PDB entry 6CG0 | electron microscopy, 3.17 A resolution | chains A and F of the 11 polymer chains in the assembly

Chain A:
Molecule: V(D)J recombination-activating protein 1
Organism: Mus musculus
Notes: EC 3.1.-.-, 2.3.2.27
UniProt: P15919 (RAG1_MOUSE); residues 265-1039 here = UniProt positions 265-1039
Sequence (775 residues; row label = number of the first residue in the row):
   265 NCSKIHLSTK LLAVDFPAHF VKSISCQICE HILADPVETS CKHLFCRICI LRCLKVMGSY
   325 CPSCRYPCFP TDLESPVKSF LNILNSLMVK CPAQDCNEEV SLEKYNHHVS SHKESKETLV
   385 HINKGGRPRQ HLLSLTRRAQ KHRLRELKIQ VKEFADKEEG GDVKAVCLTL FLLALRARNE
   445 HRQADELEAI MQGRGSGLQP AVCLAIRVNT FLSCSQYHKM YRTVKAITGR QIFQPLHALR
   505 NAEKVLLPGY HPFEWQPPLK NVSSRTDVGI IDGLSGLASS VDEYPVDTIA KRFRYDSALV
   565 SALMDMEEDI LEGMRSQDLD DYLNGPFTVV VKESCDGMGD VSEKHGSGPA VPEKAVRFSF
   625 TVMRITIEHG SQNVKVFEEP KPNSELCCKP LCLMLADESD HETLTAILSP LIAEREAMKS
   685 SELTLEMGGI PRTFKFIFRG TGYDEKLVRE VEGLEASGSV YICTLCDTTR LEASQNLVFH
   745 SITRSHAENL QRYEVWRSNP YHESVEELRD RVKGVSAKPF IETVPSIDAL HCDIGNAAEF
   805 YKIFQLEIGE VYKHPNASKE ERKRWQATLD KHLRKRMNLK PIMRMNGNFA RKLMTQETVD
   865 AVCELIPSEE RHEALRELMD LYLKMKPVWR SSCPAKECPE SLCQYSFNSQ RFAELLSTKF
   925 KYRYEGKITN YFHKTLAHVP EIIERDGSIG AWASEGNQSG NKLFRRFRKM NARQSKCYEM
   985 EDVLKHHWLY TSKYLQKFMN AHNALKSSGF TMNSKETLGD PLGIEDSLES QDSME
Disordered / not traced: 265-394, 1009-1039
Construct notes: conflict Gln962 (Glu in P15919)
UniProt features mapped onto this chain:
  - zinc finger: Cys290 to Arg329 (RING-type), Leu351 to Lys380 (RAG1-type)
  - DNA-binding region: Gly389 to Gln456 (NBD)
  - binding site (Zn(2+)): Cys266, His270, Cys290, Cys293, His295, Cys305, His307, Cys310, Cys313, Cys325, Cys328, Cys355, Cys360, His372, His376
  - binding site (a divalent metal cation): Asp600, Asp708
  - site: Trp893 (Essential for DNA hairpin formation, participates in base-stacking interactions near the cleavage site)
  - mutagenesis: His307 (H307A: Displays lower E3 ligase activity and affects the joining step of V(D)J recombination), Cys325 (C325G: Loss of E3 ligase activity and affects the joining step of V(D)J recombination), Arg391 (R391A: Defects in converting nicked products to hairpins; R391L: Impairs DNA-binding and hairpin formation while maintaining some nicking activity), Arg393 (R393A: Impairs DNA-binding and hairpin formation while maintaining some nicking activity), Arg401 (R401A: Allows robust hairpin activity), Arg402 (R402A: Defects in converting nicked products to hairpins), Lys405 (K405A: Reduced hairpin activity), His406 (H406A: Allows robust hairpin activity), Arg407 (R407A: Impairs DNA-binding and reduces hairpin formation without affecting nicking activity), Asn443 (N443A: Impairs DNA-binding; when associated with A-445), His445 (H445A: Impairs DNA-binding; when associated with A-443), Asp546 (D546A: Loss of DNA-binding), 21 further mutagenesis entries in UniProt
Ion coordination: Ca2+: Asp600, Gly601 (shared with DT31(F) of chain F); Zn2+: Cys727, Cys730, His937, His942
What the authors report for this chain:
  - catalytic residues: Asp600, Asp708 (citing earlier work)

Chain F:
Molecule: 46-nt DNA strand
Sequence (46 nucleotides; row label = number of the first residue in the row):
     1 CGGGTTTTTG TTAAGGGCTG TATCACTGTG TAAGACAGGC CAGATC
Ion coordination: Ca2+: DT31 (shared with Asp600(A), Gly601(A) of chain A)

Interface between chain A and chain F:
Residue-residue contacts (31; chain A residue first):
  Asn443(A) - DG17(F)  hydrogen bond to the phosphate
  Asn443(A) - DC18(F)  hydrogen bond to the sugar
  Asp600(A) - DT31(F)  phosphate contact
  Lys618(A) - DA32(F)  phosphate contact
  Lys618(A) - DA33(F)  salt bridge to the phosphate
  Ala720(A) - DG34(F)  phosphate contact
  Ala720(A) - DA35(F)  sugar contact
  Gly722(A) - DG34(F)  base contact
  Gly722(A) - DA35(F)  sugar contact
  Gly722(A) - DC36(F)  sugar contact
  Ser723(A) - DA35(F)  phosphate contact
  Ser723(A) - DC36(F)  phosphate contact
  Arg773(A) - DC36(F)  salt bridge to the phosphate
  Leu794(A) - DG30(F)  base contact
  His795(A) - DT31(F)  salt bridge to the phosphate
  Ile798(A) - DG30(F)  base contact
  Arg848(A) - DG30(F)  sugar contact
  Arg848(A) - DT31(F)  salt bridge to the phosphate
  Asn850(A) - DT29(F)  base contact
  Gly851(A) - DG30(F)  base contact
  Asn852(A) - DG28(F)  hydrogen bond to the base
  Asn852(A) - DT29(F)  base contact
  Arg855(A) - DG30(F)  hydrogen bond to the base
  Glu959(A) - DG30(F)  hydrogen bond to the base
  Gln962(A) - DT29(F)  sugar contact
  Gln962(A) - DG30(F)  hydrogen bond to the sugar
  Ser963(A) - DT29(F)  base contact
  Ser963(A) - DG30(F)  base contact
  Lys966(A) - DG28(F)  hydrogen bond to the base
  Lys966(A) - DT29(F)  phosphate contact
  Arg969(A) - DG30(F)  salt bridge to the phosphate
Interface residues without a listed pair, chain A (23 interface residues in all): Gly603, Val724, Asn965

Summary:
23 residues of chain A and 11 residues of chain F are in contact, with 7 hydrogen bonds and 5 salt bridges.
Polar contacts include Asn852(A)-DG28(F), Arg855(A)-DG30(F) and Glu959(A)-DG30(F). The paper reports catalytic
residues Asp600(A) and Asp708(A).
Chain A is V(D)J recombination-activating protein 1 (Mus musculus) and chain F is a 46-nt DNA strand; the
structure, Cryo-EM structure of mouse RAG1/2 HFC complex (3.17 A), was determined by electron microscopy (same
publication as 5ZDZ, 5ZE0, 5ZE1, 5ZE2, 6CIJ, 6CIK, 6CIL and 6CIM).
